Entry 3FK7 (X-ray diffraction, 2.06 A resolution); this record covers chains A and B.

[Chain A (and B)]
Protein: Tetracycline repressor protein class B from transposon Tn10, Tetracycline repressor protein class D
From: Escherichia coli
Notes: fragment: DNA-binding domain (residues 1-50) and the effector-binding domain (residues 51-208); chain B of this document is another copy of the same molecule, construct and numbering; everything in this record applies to it too
Reference sequence: chimeric construct of P04483, P0ACT4: residues 1-50 from P04483 (TETR2_ECOLX) positions 1-50 (same numbers); residues 51-208 from P0ACT4 positions 51-208 (same numbers)
Amino-acid sequence (208 residues; row label = number of the first residue in the row):
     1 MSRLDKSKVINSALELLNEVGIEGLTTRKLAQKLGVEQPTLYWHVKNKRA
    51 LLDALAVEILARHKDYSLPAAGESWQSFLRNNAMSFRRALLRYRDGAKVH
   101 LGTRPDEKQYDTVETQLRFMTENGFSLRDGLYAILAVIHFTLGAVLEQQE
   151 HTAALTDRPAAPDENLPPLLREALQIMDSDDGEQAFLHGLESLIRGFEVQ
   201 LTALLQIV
Disordered / not traced: 1-3, 158-160, 207-208 (chain B: 1-3, 160-164, 206-208)
Construct notes: engineered mutation Lys64 (His in P0ACT4), Leu135 (Ser in P0ACT4), Ile138 (Ser in P0ACT4)
Small-molecule neighbours:
  - 4-ddma-atc (4DM; (4aS,12aS)-3,10,11,12a-tetrahydroxy-6-methyl-1,12-dioxo-1,4,4a,5,12,12a-hexahydrotetracene-2-carboxamide): Leu60, Lys64, Ser67, Asn82, Phe86, His100, Thr103, Arg104, Pro105, Gln109, Thr112, Val113, Gln116, Leu131, Ile134, Leu135, Ile138
  - 4-ddma-atc: Leu170, Ala173, Leu174, Met177
UniProt features mapped onto this chain:
  - binding site (tetracycline): Asn82
  - binding site (Mg(2+)): His100

[Chain A / chain B interface]
Contacting residue pairs - 113 pairs, chain A then chain B:
  Glu23(A) - Glu23(B)
  Arg49(A) - Glu150(B)  salt bridge
  Arg49(A) - Ala154(B)
  Arg49(A) - Asp157(B)
  Arg49(A) - Arg158(B)
  Asp53(A) - Arg158(B)  salt bridge
  Leu101(A) - Leu146(B)  hydrophobic
  Leu101(A) - Glu147(B)
  Leu101(A) - Glu150(B)
  Gly102(A) - Glu147(B)  hydrogen bond (backbone-side chain)
  Gly102(A) - Glu150(B)
  Gly102(A) - His151(B)
  Gly102(A) - Arg158(B)  hydrogen bond (backbone-side chain)
  Thr103(A) - Arg158(B)
  Arg104(A) - His151(B)  hydrogen bond
  Arg104(A) - Met177(B)
  Arg104(A) - Asp178(B)  salt bridge
  Tyr110(A) - Leu166(B)  hydrophobic
  Tyr110(A) - Leu170(B)  hydrophobic
  Glu114(A) - Pro167(B)
  Glu114(A) - Pro168(B)
  Glu114(A) - Leu169(B)  hydrogen bond (side chain-backbone)
  Glu114(A) - Leu170(B)  hydrogen bond (side chain-backbone)
  Leu117(A) - Leu169(B)
  Leu117(A) - Leu170(B)
  Arg118(A) - Leu169(B)
  Leu127(A) - Leu169(B)  hydrophobic
  Leu127(A) - Glu172(B)
  Leu127(A) - Ile176(B)  hydrophobic
  Arg128(A) - Ile176(B)
  Arg128(A) - Gln184(B)
  Asp129(A) - His188(B)  salt bridge
  Leu131(A) - Ala173(B)
  Leu131(A) - Ile176(B)  hydrophobic
  Tyr132(A) - Ile176(B)
  Tyr132(A) - Gln184(B)  hydrogen bond
  Tyr132(A) - Ala185(B)  hydrophobic
  Tyr132(A) - His188(B)
  Leu135(A) - Met177(B)  hydrophobic
  Ala136(A) - Phe140(B)  hydrophobic
  Ala136(A) - Gly189(B)
  His139(A) - His139(B)
  His139(A) - Gly143(B)
  His139(A) - Ala144(B)
  His139(A) - Glu147(B)  salt bridge
  Phe140(A) - Ala136(B)
  Phe140(A) - Phe140(B)  hydrophobic
  Leu142(A) - Glu147(B)
  Gly143(A) - His139(B)
  Gly143(A) - Gly143(B)
  Ala144(A) - His139(B)
  Leu146(A) - Leu101(B)  hydrophobic
  Leu146(A) - Leu146(B)  hydrophobic
  Glu147(A) - His100(B)
  Glu147(A) - Leu101(B)
  Glu147(A) - Gly102(B)  hydrogen bond (side chain-backbone)
  Glu147(A) - Arg104(B)  salt bridge
  Glu147(A) - His139(B)
  Glu147(A) - Leu142(B)
  Glu150(A) - Leu101(B)
  Glu150(A) - Gly102(B)
  His151(A) - Gly102(B)
  His151(A) - Arg104(B)  hydrogen bond
  Ala154(A) - Arg49(B)
  Asp157(A) - Asn47(B)  hydrogen bond
  Asp157(A) - Arg49(B)
  Asp163(A) - Glu107(B)
  Asp163(A) - Tyr110(B)  hydrogen bond
  Asn165(A) - Glu107(B)  hydrogen bond
  Asn165(A) - Tyr110(B)
  Leu166(A) - Tyr110(B)
  Pro167(A) - Tyr110(B)
  Pro167(A) - Glu114(B)
  Pro168(A) - Glu114(B)
  Leu169(A) - Glu114(B)  hydrogen bond (backbone-side chain)
  Leu169(A) - Leu117(B)
  Leu169(A) - Arg118(B)
  Leu169(A) - Leu127(B)
  Leu170(A) - Tyr110(B)  hydrophobic
  Leu170(A) - Val113(B)  hydrophobic
  Leu170(A) - Glu114(B)  hydrogen bond (backbone-side chain)
  Leu170(A) - Leu117(B)
  Glu172(A) - Leu127(B)
  Ala173(A) - Leu117(B)  hydrophobic
  Ala173(A) - Leu131(B)
  Leu174(A) - Arg104(B)
  Ile176(A) - Leu131(B)  hydrophobic
  Ile176(A) - Tyr132(B)
  Met177(A) - Arg104(B)
  Met177(A) - Leu135(B)  hydrophobic
  Asp178(A) - Arg104(B)  salt bridge
  Gln184(A) - Arg128(B)
  Gln184(A) - Tyr132(B)
  Ala185(A) - Tyr132(B)  hydrophobic
  His188(A) - Tyr132(B)
  His188(A) - Gln200(B)
  Gly189(A) - Leu193(B)
  Ser192(A) - Ser192(B)
  Ser192(A) - Gly196(B)
  Ser192(A) - Phe197(B)
  Ser192(A) - Gln200(B)  hydrogen bond
  Leu193(A) - Gly189(B)
  Leu193(A) - Leu193(B)  hydrophobic
  Arg195(A) - Gly196(B)
  Arg195(A) - Gln200(B)  hydrogen bond
  Gly196(A) - Ser192(B)
  Gly196(A) - Arg195(B)
  Gly196(A) - Gly196(B)
  Phe197(A) - Ser192(B)
  Val199(A) - Val199(B)  hydrophobic
  Gln200(A) - His188(B)
  Gln200(A) - Ser192(B)  hydrogen bond
  Gln200(A) - Arg195(B)  hydrogen bond
Also at the interface, not in a pair above, chain A (63 interface residues in all): Ile22, Asn47, Lys48, Lys98, His100, Val113, Thr121, Ala133, Ile138, Glu191
Also at the interface, not in a pair above, chain B (60 interface residues in all): Lys48, Lys98, Thr103, Pro105, Asp129, Ala133, Leu174, Glu191

[In short]
The interface between chain A and chain B involves 63 residues on one side and 60 on the other; the contacts
include 17 hydrogen bonds and 7 salt bridges. Polar pairs include Arg49(A)-Glu150(B), Asp53(A)-Arg158(B) and
Arg104(A)-Asp178(B). Bound to chain A: 4-ddma-atc.
Both chains are Tetracycline repressor protein class B from transposon Tn10, Tetracycline repressor protein
class D (Escherichia coli). Entry 3FK7 (Crystal structure of TetR triple mutant (H64K, S135L, S138I) in
complex with 4-ddma-atc) was determined by X-ray diffraction (same publication as 3FK6).
